PDB entry 6YAO | X-ray diffraction, 2.00 A resolution | chain A

== Chain A ==
Protein: Cytokinin dehydrogenase 4
Organism: Zea mays
Notes: EC 1.5.99.12
UniProt: E3T1W8 (E3T1W8_MAIZE); numbering as in UniProt (aligned over 1-541)
Sequence (541 residues; row label = number of the first residue in the row):
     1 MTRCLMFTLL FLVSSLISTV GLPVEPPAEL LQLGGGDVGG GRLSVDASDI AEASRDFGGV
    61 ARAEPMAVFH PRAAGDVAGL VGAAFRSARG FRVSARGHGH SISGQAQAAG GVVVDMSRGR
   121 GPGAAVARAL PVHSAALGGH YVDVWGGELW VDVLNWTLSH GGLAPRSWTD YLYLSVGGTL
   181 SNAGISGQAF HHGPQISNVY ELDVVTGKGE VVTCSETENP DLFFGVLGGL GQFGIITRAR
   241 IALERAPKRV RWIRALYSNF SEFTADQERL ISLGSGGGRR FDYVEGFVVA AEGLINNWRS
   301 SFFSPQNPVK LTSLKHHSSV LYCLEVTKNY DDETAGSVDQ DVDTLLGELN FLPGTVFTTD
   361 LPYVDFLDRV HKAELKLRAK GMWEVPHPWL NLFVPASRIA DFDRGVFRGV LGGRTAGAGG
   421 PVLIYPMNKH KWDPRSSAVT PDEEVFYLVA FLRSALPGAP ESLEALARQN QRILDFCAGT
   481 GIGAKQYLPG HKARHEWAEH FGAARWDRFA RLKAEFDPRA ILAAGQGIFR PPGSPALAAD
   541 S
Not modelled in the structure: 1-39, 119-125, 275-277, 294-318, 414-417, 532-541
Glycans and other covalent adducts: flavin-adenine dinucleotide (FAD) linked to H100
Small-molecule neighbours:
  - FAD (flavin-adenine dinucleotide): F57, S94, A95, R96, G97, H98, G99, S101, Q105, A106, M116, G146, T169, D170, Y171, L174, S175, G177, G178, T179, S181, N182, G184, I185, L230, G231, G234, I235, I236, W383, W389, Y487, L488, A523, Q526
  - OJ2 (1-[2-(2-Hydroxy-ethyl)-phenyl]-3-(3-trifluoromethoxy-phenyl)-urea): D170, I185, E285, V370, A373, L377, W383, W389, N391, P421, L423, Y425, L448, A450, L452, Y487, L488
Reported in the primary citation:
  - binding site for OJ2: D170, L377, W383, W389, Y425
  - specificity-determining residues: A373 (citing earlier work)

== Overview ==
Chain A binds compound OJ2. Covalently linked flavin-adenine dinucleotide: at H100. From the paper: a binding
site for OJ2 at D170, L377 and W383 among others; the specificity determinant A373.
Chain A is Cytokinin dehydrogenase 4 (Zea mays); the structure, Crystal structure of ZmCKO4a in complex with
inhibitor 1-[2-(2-Hydroxy-ethyl)-phenyl]-3-(3-trifluoromethoxy-phenyl)-urea, was determined by X-ray
diffraction, deposited together with 6YAP and 6YAQ.
